Entry 4UD9 (X-ray diffraction, 1.12 A resolution); this record covers chains H and I of the 3 polymer chains in the assembly.

# Chain H
Name: Thrombin heavy chain
Organism: Homo sapiens
Notes: EC 3.4.21.5; fragment: thrombin heavy chain
UniProtKB: P00734 (THRB_HUMAN); the construct lacks a stretch of the UniProt sequence and is renumbered around it, so the offset changes along the chain: 16-36 = UniProt 364-384; 37-60 = UniProt 386-409; 61-77 = UniProt 419-435; 78-97 = UniProt 437-456; 7 more segments
Amino-acid sequence (259 residues; each row starts with the number of its first residue; note: 1 number in that range is skipped by the numbering (no residue carries it; nothing is unmodelled there); a row labelled like 60A-60I holds insertion residues (60A, then the next letters in order)):
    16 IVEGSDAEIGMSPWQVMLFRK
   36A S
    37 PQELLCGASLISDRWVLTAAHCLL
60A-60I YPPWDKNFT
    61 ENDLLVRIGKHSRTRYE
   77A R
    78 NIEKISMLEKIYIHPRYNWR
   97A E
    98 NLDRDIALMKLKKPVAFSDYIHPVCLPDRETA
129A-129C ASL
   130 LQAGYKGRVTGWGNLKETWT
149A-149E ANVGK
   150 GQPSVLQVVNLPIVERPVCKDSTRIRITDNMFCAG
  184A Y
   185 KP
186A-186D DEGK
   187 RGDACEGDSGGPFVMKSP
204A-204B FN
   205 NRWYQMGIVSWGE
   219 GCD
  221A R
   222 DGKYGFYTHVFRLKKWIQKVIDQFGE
Unresolved in the structure: 149B-149E
Cystine bridges: Cys-42/Cys-58, Cys-168/Cys-182, Cys-191/Cys-220
Glycans and other covalent adducts: N-acetylglucosamine (NAG) linked to Asn-60G
Metal / ion sites: Na+ site 1: Lys-169, Thr-172; Na+ site 2: Arg-221A, Lys-224
Residues lining bound ligands: 5-chloro-2-thiophenecarboxamide (FQI): Asp-189, Ala-190, Cys-191, Glu-192, Ser-195, Val-213, Ser-214, Trp-215, Gly-216, Gly-219, Cys-220, Gly-226, Phe-227, Tyr-228
UniProt features mapped onto this chain:
  - region: Ala-183 to Val-200 (High affinity receptor-binding region which is also known as the TP508 peptide)
  - active site (Charge relay system): His-57, Asp-102, Ser-195
  - glycosylation: Asn-60G (N-linked (GlcNAc...) (complex) asparagine)

# Chain I
Name: Hirudin-2
UniProtKB: P28504 (HIR2_HIRME); residues 517-528 here correspond to UniProt positions 54-65 (UniProt number = residue number - 463)
Amino-acid sequence (12 residues; each row starts with the number of its first residue):
   517 GDFEEIPEEYLQ
Modified / non-standard residues: Tyr-526 (O-sulfo-L-tyrosine; TYS)
UniProt features mapped onto this chain:
  - region: Asp-518 to Gln-528 (Interaction with fibrinogen-binding exosite of thrombin)
  - modified residue: Tyr-526 (Sulfotyrosine)

# Interface between chain H and chain I
Contacting residue pairs (21; chain H residue first):
  Phe-34(H) / Phe-519(I)  hydrophobic
  Gln-38(H) / Glu-521(I)
  Gln-38(H) / Ile-522(I)
  Gln-38(H) / Leu-527(I)
  Leu-40(H) / Phe-519(I)
  Leu-65(H) / Ile-522(I)  hydrophobic
  Leu-65(H) / Tyr-526(I)
  Arg-67(H) / Ile-522(I)
  Arg-73(H) / Phe-519(I)
  Thr-74(H) / Asp-518(I)
  Thr-74(H) / Phe-519(I)
  Thr-74(H) / Glu-520(I)  hydrogen bond (backbone-backbone)
  Arg-75(H) / Glu-520(I)  salt bridge
  Tyr-76(H) / Glu-520(I)  hydrogen bond (backbone-side chain)
  Tyr-76(H) / Glu-521(I)
  Tyr-76(H) / Pro-523(I)
  Tyr-76(H) / Tyr-526(I)
  Glu-80(H) / Tyr-526(I)
  Lys-81(H) / Tyr-526(I)
  Ile-82(H) / Ile-522(I)  hydrophobic
  Ile-82(H) / Tyr-526(I)
Interface residues without a listed pair, chain H (16 interface residues in all): Met-32, Lys-36, Glu-39, Met-84
Interface residues without a listed pair, chain I (9 interface residues in all): Gln-528

# Overview
Chain H and chain I form an interface of 16 and 9 residues respectively, with 2 hydrogen bonds and 1 salt
bridge. Polar pairs include Arg-75(H)/Glu-520(I), Tyr-76(H)/Glu-520(I) and Thr-74(H)/Glu-520(I). Bound to
chain H: 5-chloro-2-thiophenecarboxamide. Covalently linked N-acetylglucosamine: at Asn-60G(H).
Here chain H is Thrombin heavy chain (Homo sapiens) and chain I is Hirudin-2. Entry 4UD9 (Thrombin in complex
with 5-chlorothiophene-2-carboxamide) was determined by X-ray diffraction together with 4UDW, 4UE7, 4UEH,
5AF9, 5AFY, 5AFZ and 5AHG from the same study.
